PDB entry 5HRG | X-ray diffraction, 2.00 A resolution | chains B and C of the 4 polymer chains in the assembly

Chain B:
Name: DNA polymerase beta-like protein
Organism: African swine fever virus
UniProt: A0A0A1E3N6 (A0A0A1E3N6_ASF); numbering as in UniProt (aligned over 1-174)
Sequence (178 residues; numbered -3 to 174; the number before each row is that of its first residue; numbers below 1 keep their minus sign (Ser-3 is residue -3)):
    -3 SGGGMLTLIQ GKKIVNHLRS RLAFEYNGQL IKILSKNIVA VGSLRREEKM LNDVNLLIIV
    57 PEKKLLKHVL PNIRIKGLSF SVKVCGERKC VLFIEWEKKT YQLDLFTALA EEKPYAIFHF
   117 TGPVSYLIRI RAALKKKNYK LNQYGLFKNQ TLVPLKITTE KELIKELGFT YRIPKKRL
Disordered / not traced: -3
Differences from the reference sequence: expression tag (-3 to 0); engineered mutation Asn51 (Asp in A0A0A1E3N6)
Disulfides: Cys81-Cys86
Bound ions: Mn2+: Asp49, Asn51, Asp100 (shared with 1 residue of chain D)

Chain C:
Molecule: 8-nt DNA strand
Sequence (8 nucleotides; numbered 1 to 8; the number before each row is that of its first residue):
     1 GCGATCGC
Bound ions: Mn2+: DC8 (shared with 3 residues of chain A)

Chain B / chain C interface:
Contacting residue pairs - 25 pairs, chain B then chain C:
  Val80(B) - DT5(C)  phosphate contact
  Val80(B) - DC6(C)  phosphate contact
  Cys81(B) - DC6(C)  phosphate contact
  Gly82(B) - DT5(C)  phosphate contact
  Glu83(B) - DT5(C)  hydrogen bond to the phosphate
  Arg84(B) - DA4(C)  phosphate contact
  Arg84(B) - DT5(C)  hydrogen bond to the phosphate
  Lys85(B) - DA4(C)  phosphate contact
  Lys85(B) - DT5(C)  hydrogen bond to the phosphate
  His115(B) - DG1(C)  base contact
  Val120(B) - DG1(C)  base contact
  Leu123(B) - DG1(C)  base contact
  Ile124(B) - DG1(C)  base contact
  Arg127(B) - DG1(C)  base contact
  Arg127(B) - DC2(C)  hydrogen bond to the sugar
  Ala128(B) - DG1(C)  sugar contact
  Lys131(B) - DC2(C)  salt bridge to the phosphate
  Lys136(B) - DC2(C)  phosphate contact
  Lys136(B) - DG3(C)  salt bridge to the phosphate
  Leu137(B) - DC2(C)  sugar contact
  Asn138(B) - DC2(C)  phosphate contact
  Asn138(B) - DG3(C)  hydrogen bond to the phosphate
  Gln139(B) - DG3(C)  sugar contact
  Tyr140(B) - DG3(C)  phosphate contact
  Tyr140(B) - DA4(C)  hydrogen bond to the phosphate
Interface residues without a listed pair, chain B (19 interface residues in all): Tyr135

Summary:
19 residues of chain B face 6 of chain C across their interface, with 6 hydrogen bonds and 2 salt bridges.
Among the polar pairs are Arg127(B)-DC2(C), Glu83(B)-DT5(C) and Arg84(B)-DT5(C). The Mn2+ site is built by
Asp49(B), Asn51(B) and Asp100(B).
Here chain B is DNA polymerase beta-like protein (African swine fever virus) and chain C is an 8-nt DNA
strand. Entry 5HRG (The crystal structure of AsfvPolX(D51N mutant):DNA4 binary complex) was determined by
X-ray diffraction.
